Entry 8J7W (electron microscopy, 2.92 A resolution); this record covers chains D and F of the 6 polymer chains in the assembly.

Chain D:
Name: Light chain of YN7114-08 Fab
Organism: Mus musculus
Notes: antibody fragment or engineered binder
Amino-acid sequence (218 residues; row label = number of the first residue in the row):
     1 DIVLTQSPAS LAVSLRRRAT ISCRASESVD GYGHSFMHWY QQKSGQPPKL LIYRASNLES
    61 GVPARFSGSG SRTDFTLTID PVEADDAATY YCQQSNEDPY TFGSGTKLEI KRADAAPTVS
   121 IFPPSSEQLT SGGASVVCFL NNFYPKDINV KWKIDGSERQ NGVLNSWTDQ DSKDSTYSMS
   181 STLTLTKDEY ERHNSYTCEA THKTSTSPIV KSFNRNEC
Disordered / not traced: 216-218
Cystine bridges: C23-C92, C138-C198

Chain F:
Name: Heavy chain of YN7114-08 Fab
Organism: Mus musculus
Notes: antibody fragment or engineered binder
Amino-acid sequence (234 residues; row label = number of the first residue in the row):
     1 EVQLQESGPG LVAPSQSLSI TCTVSGFSLT NYAVHWVRQS PGKGLEWLGV IWSNGRTDYN
    61 AAFISRLSIS KDNSKSQVFF KMNSLQADDT AIYYCARKLA YEGAMDYWGQ GTSVTVSSAK
   121 TTPPSVYPLA PGSAAQTNSM VTLGCLVKGY FPEPVTVTWN SGSLSSGVHT FPAVLQSDLY
   181 TLSSSVTVPS STWPSETVTC NVAHPASSTK VDKKIVPRDC GCKPCICTVP EVSS
Disordered / not traced: 219-234
Cystine bridges: C22-C95, C145-C200

Interface between chain D and chain F:
Residue-residue contacts - 74 pairs, chain D then chain F:
  H38(D) - G103(F)
  H38(D) - A104(F)
  Y40(D) - A104(F)
  Y40(D) - M105(F)  hydrogen bond (side chain-backbone)
  Y40(D) - W108(F)
  Q42(D) - Q39(F)  hydrogen bond
  Q42(D) - Y94(F)  hydrogen bond
  G45(D) - Q110(F)
  P47(D) - Y94(F)  hydrophobic
  P47(D) - W108(F)  hydrophobic
  P47(D) - G109(F)
  P47(D) - Q110(F)
  P48(D) - Y94(F)
  P48(D) - W108(F)
  L50(D) - L99(F)  hydrophobic
  L50(D) - A104(F)  hydrophobic
  L50(D) - M105(F)
  Y53(D) - L99(F)  hydrophobic
  Y53(D) - E102(F)
  R54(D) - E102(F)  salt bridge
  E59(D) - D106(F)
  Y91(D) - Q39(F)  hydrogen bond
  Y91(D) - L45(F)  hydrophobic
  Q93(D) - G103(F)  hydrogen bond (side chain-backbone)
  Q93(D) - A104(F)
  S95(D) - G103(F)
  D98(D) - W47(F)
  D98(D) - Y59(F)
  P99(D) - W47(F)  hydrophobic
  P99(D) - N60(F)
  Y100(D) - H35(F)
  Y100(D) - W47(F)
  Y100(D) - G103(F)
  F102(D) - L45(F)
  F102(D) - M105(F)  hydrophobic
  S120(D) - T142(F)  hydrogen bond
  F122(D) - L129(F)
  F122(D) - A130(F)
  F122(D) - P131(F)
  F122(D) - T142(F)
  P123(D) - A130(F)
  P123(D) - R218(F)  hydrogen bond (backbone-side chain)
  P124(D) - R218(F)  hydrogen bond (backbone-side chain)
  S125(D) - Y127(F)
  S125(D) - P128(F)
  S125(D) - R218(F)
  E127(D) - P128(F)
  E127(D) - K213(F)
  Q128(D) - Y127(F)
  S131(D) - Y127(F)
  S135(D) - L146(F)
  F139(D) - G144(F)
  F139(D) - F171(F)  hydrophobic
  F139(D) - S184(F)
  F139(D) - S185(F)
  N141(D) - H169(F)
  N141(D) - F171(F)
  N141(D) - S185(F)  hydrogen bond
  N142(D) - H169(F)  hydrogen bond
  L164(D) - V174(F)  hydrophobic
  L164(D) - Q176(F)
  S166(D) - F171(F)
  S166(D) - P172(F)  hydrogen bond (side chain-backbone)
  S166(D) - V174(F)
  W167(D) - P172(F)
  T168(D) - T170(F)  hydrogen bond (side chain-backbone)
  T168(D) - F171(F)
  T168(D) - P172(F)
  D171(D) - H169(F)
  S178(D) - H169(F)  hydrogen bond
  S178(D) - F171(F)
  M179(D) - F171(F)
  S180(D) - F171(F)
  S180(D) - S183(F)  hydrogen bond
Other interface residues (no listed pair), chain D (41 interface residues in all): Q46, V137, N165, T184
Other interface residues (no listed pair), chain F (41 interface residues in all): V37, E46, G132, L143, K148, T187

Overview:
Chain D and chain F each contribute 41 residues to their interface; the contacts include 14 hydrogen bonds and
1 salt bridge. Polar pairs include R54(D)-E102(F), Y40(D)-M105(F) and Q42(D)-Q39(F).
Chain D is Light chain of YN7114-08 Fab and chain F is Heavy chain of YN7114-08 Fab, both from Mus musculus;
the structure, Cryo-EM structure of hZnT7-Fab complex in zinc state 2, was determined by electron microscopy
together with 8J7T, 8J7U, 8J7V, 8J7X, 8J7Y and 8J80 from the same study.
